PDB entry 3FDQ | X-ray diffraction, 1.75 A resolution | chains B and C of the 4 polymer chains in the assembly

== Chain B ==
Molecule: Motility gene repressor mogR
Organism: Listeria monocytogenes
Notes: fragment: DNA binding domain:
Reference sequence: Q8Y960 (MOGR_LISMO); residue numbers follow UniProt; this construct covers 1-162
Sequence (170 residues; row label = number of the first residue in the row):
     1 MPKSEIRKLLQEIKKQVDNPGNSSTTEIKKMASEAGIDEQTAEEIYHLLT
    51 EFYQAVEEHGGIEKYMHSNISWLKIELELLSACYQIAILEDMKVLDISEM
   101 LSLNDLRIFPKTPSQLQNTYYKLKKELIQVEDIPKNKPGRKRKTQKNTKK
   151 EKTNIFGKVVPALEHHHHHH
Disordered / not traced: 1-3, 144-170
Construct notes: expression tag (163-170)
What the authors report for this chain:
  - binding site for the 15-nt DNA strand: Ser-114, Asn-118, Gly-139, Arg-140
  - binding site for the 15-nt DNA strand (chain C): Gln-117, Tyr-121, Pro-138, Arg-140

== Chain C ==
Molecule: 15-nt DNA strand
Sequence (15 nucleotides; row label = number of the first residue in the row):
     1 ATTTTTTAAAAAAAT

== How chain B and chain C interact ==
Contacting residue pairs - 21 pairs, chain B then chain C:
  Gln-117(B) with DT2(C), base contact
  Tyr-121(B) with DA1(C), sugar contact; DT2(C), hydrogen bond to the phosphate; DT3(C), base contact
  Lys-124(B) with DT2(C), salt bridge to the phosphate
  Lys-125(B) with DT3(C), salt bridge to the phosphate
  Lys-137(B) with DA11(C), phosphate contact
  Pro-138(B) with DA9(C), base contact; DA10(C), sugar contact; DA11(C), sugar contact
  Gly-139(B) with DA10(C), hydrogen bond to the base; DA11(C), sugar contact
  Arg-140(B) with DA11(C), hydrogen bond to the base; DA12(C), sugar contact; DA13(C), hydrogen bond to the sugar; DA14(C), sugar contact
  Lys-141(B) with DA12(C), phosphate contact; DA13(C), sugar contact
  Arg-142(B) with DA12(C), salt bridge to the phosphate; DA13(C), phosphate contact
  Lys-143(B) with DA13(C), hydrogen bond to the phosphate
Also at the interface, not in a pair above, chain B (12 interface residues in all): Val-94

== Overview ==
12 residues of chain B face 9 of chain C across their interface, with 5 hydrogen bonds and 3 salt bridges.
Polar pairs include Gly-139(B)/DA10(C), Arg-140(B)/DA11(C) and Arg-140(B)/DA13(C). The paper reports a binding
site for the 15-nt DNA strand at Ser-114(B), Asn-118(B) and Gly-139(B) among others; a binding site for the
15-nt DNA strand (chain C) at Gln-117(B), Tyr-121(B) and Pro-138(B) among others.
Chain B is Motility gene repressor mogR (Listeria monocytogenes) and chain C is a 15-nt DNA strand; the
structure, Recognition of AT-rich DNA binding sites by the MogR Repressor, was determined by X-ray
diffraction.
